Entry 4X9V (X-ray diffraction, 1.43 A resolution); this record covers chains A and B.

== Chain A ==
Name: Serine/threonine-protein kinase PLK1
From: Homo sapiens
Notes: EC 2.7.11.21; fragment: POLO box domain residues 371-603
UniProtKB: P53350 (PLK1_HUMAN); residue numbers follow UniProt; this construct covers 371-603
Sequence (237 residues; each row starts with the number of its first residue):
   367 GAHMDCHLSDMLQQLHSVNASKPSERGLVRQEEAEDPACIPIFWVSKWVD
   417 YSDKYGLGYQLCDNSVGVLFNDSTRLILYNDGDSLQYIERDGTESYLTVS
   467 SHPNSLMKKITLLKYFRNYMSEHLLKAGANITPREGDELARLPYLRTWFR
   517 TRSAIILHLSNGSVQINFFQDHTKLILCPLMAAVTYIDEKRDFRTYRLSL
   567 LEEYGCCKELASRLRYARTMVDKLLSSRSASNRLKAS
Disordered / not traced: 367-371, 499-505, 596-603
Construct notes: expression tag (367-370)
Swiss-Prot annotation at these positions:
  - region: Ala493 to Arg507 (Linker), His538 to Lys540 (Important for interaction with phosphorylated proteins)
  - modified residue: Ser375 (Phosphoserine), Ser450 (Phosphoserine), Thr498 (Phosphothreonine)
  - cross-link: Lys492 (Glycyl lysine isopeptide (Lys-Gly) (interchain with G-Cter in ubiquitin))
  - mutagenesis: Trp414 (W414F: Abolishes interaction with CDC25C and reduces centrosomal localization; W414F: No effect on centrosomal localization, nor on S-phase progression; when asscociated with A-427 ...), Val415 (V415A: Loss of centrosomal localization and of S-phase progression; when associated with A- 414 and A-427), Leu427 (L427A: No effect on centrosomal localization, nor on S-phase progression; when associated with A-414. Loss of centrosomal localization and of S-phase progression; when associated with A- 414 and A-415), Lys492 (K492R: Severe mitotic defects leading to prometaphase delay. Increased localization at kinetochores leading to increased levels of phosphorylated BUBR1), His538 (H538A: In pincer mutant; loss of centrosomal location and decreased interaction with phosphorylated CDC25C and BUB1; when associated with M-540), Lys540 (K540M: In pincer mutant; loss of centrosomal location and decreased interaction with phosphorylated CDC25C and BUB1; when associated with A-538)
Reported in the primary citation:
  - binding site for Phosphopeptide macrocycle 3C (chain B): Trp414, Phe535, His538, Lys540

== Chain B ==
Name: Phosphopeptide macrocycle 3C
Sequence (6 residues; numbered 1 to 6; the number before each row is that of its first residue):
     1 XLXSTX
Covalently attached groups: covalent link 4KY_1-56A_3
Modified positions: 4KY ((4R)-1-acetyl-4-(oct-7-en-1-yloxy)-L-proline) at position 1, 56A (3-(8-phenyloctyl)-L-histidine) at position 3, NH2 (amino group) at position 6; Thr5 (phosphothreonine; TPO)

== Interface between chain A and chain B ==
Pairs across the interface (22; chain A residue first):
  Lys413(A) - Ser4(B)
  Trp414(A) - 4KY_1(B)
  Trp414(A) - Leu2(B)
  Trp414(A) - 56A_3(B)
  Trp414(A) - Ser4(B)  hydrogen bond (backbone-backbone)
  Val415(A) - Leu2(B)
  Val415(A) - 56A_3(B)
  Asp416(A) - Leu2(B)  hydrogen bond (backbone-backbone)
  Tyr417(A) - 56A_3(B)
  Leu478(A) - 56A_3(B)
  Tyr481(A) - 56A_3(B)
  Tyr485(A) - 56A_3(B)
  Leu490(A) - 56A_3(B)
  Leu490(A) - Ser4(B)
  Leu490(A) - Thr5(B)
  Leu491(A) - Thr5(B)  hydrogen bond (backbone-backbone)
  Arg516(A) - 4KY_1(B)  hydrogen bond (side chain-backbone)
  Arg516(A) - Leu2(B)
  Phe535(A) - 4KY_1(B)
  His538(A) - 4KY_1(B)
  His538(A) - Thr5(B)
  Lys540(A) - Thr5(B)
Interface residues without a listed pair, chain A (19 interface residues in all): Tyr421, Phe482, Asn533, Phe534, Arg557
Interface residues without a listed pair, chain B (6 interface residues in all): NH2_6
Interface features reported in the paper:
  - interface residues, chain A: Trp414(A), Phe535(A), His538(A), Lys540(A)

== Summary ==
19 residues of chain A and 6 residues of chain B are in contact, with 4 hydrogen bonds. Among the polar pairs
are Arg516(A)-4KY_1(B), Trp414(A)-Ser4(B) and Asp416(A)-Leu2(B). From the paper: a binding site for
Phosphopeptide macrocycle 3C (chain B) at Trp414(A), Phe535(A) and His538(A) among others; interface residues
Trp414(A), Phe535(A) and His538(A) among others.
Chain A is Serine/threonine-protein kinase PLK1 (Homo sapiens) and chain B is Phosphopeptide macrocycle 3C;
the structure, PLK-1 polo-box domain in complex with Bioactive Imidazolium-containing phosphopeptide
macrocycle 3C, was determined by X-ray diffraction (same publication as 4X9R and 4X9W).
